8JAY - chains D and B of the 16 polymer chains in the assembly; structure by electron microscopy, 4.20 A resolution (low resolution: residue-level contacts below are approximate; hydrogen-bond / salt-bridge calls are withheld).

# Chain D (and B)
Molecule: TIR domain-containing protein
From: Thermoflavifilum thermophilum
Notes: chain B of this document is another copy of the same molecule, construct and numbering; everything in this record applies to it too
UniProtKB: A0A1I7NFG5 (A0A1I7NFG5_9BACT); residues 1-450 here = UniProt positions 1-450
Amino-acid sequence (450 residues; numbered 1 to 450; the number before each row is that of its first residue):
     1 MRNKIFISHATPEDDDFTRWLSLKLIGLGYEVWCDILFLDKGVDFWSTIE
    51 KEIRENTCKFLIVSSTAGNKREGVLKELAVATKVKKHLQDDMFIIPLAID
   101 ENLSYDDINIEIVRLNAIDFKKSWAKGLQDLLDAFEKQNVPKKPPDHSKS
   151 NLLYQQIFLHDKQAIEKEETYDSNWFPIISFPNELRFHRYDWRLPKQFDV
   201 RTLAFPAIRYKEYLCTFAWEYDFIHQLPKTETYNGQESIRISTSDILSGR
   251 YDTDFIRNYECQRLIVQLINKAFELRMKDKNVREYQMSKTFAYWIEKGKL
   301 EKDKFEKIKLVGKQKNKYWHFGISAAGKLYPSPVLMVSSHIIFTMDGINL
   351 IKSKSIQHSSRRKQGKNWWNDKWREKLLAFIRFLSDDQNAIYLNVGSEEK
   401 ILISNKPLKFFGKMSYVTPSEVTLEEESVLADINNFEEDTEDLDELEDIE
Disordered / not traced: 423-450
What the authors report for this chain:
  - self-association interface (contacts with another copy of this molecule); pairs are residue here / residue on that copy: Asp107-Arg54, Lys86, Asp106
  - mutagenesis - R54A, D106A/D107A: decreased catalytic activity

# Interface between chain D and chain B
Residue-residue contacts (26; chain D residue first):
  Met92(D) - Leu39(B)
  Met92(D) - Lys41(B)
  Met92(D) - Gly42(B)
  Ile95(D) - Lys41(B)
  Pro96(D) - Lys41(B)
  Tyr105(D) - Phe45(B)
  Val113(D) - Phe45(B)
  Arg114(D) - Val43(B)
  Arg114(D) - Asp44(B)
  Arg114(D) - Phe45(B)
  Arg114(D) - Trp46(B)
  Arg114(D) - Ser47(B)
  Leu115(D) - Gly42(B)
  Leu115(D) - Val43(B)
  Leu115(D) - Phe45(B)
  Asn116(D) - Asp40(B)
  Asn116(D) - Lys41(B)
  Asn116(D) - Gly42(B)
  Asn116(D) - Phe45(B)
  Ala117(D) - Lys41(B)
  Ile118(D) - Asp40(B)
  Ile118(D) - Lys41(B)
  Ala134(D) - Asp40(B)
  Lys137(D) - Phe38(B)
  Lys137(D) - Leu39(B)
  Gln138(D) - Leu39(B)
Interface residues without a listed pair, chain D (14 interface residues in all): Asp91

# In short
Chain D and chain B form an interface of 14 and 10 residues respectively. From the paper: R54A and D106A/D107A
of chain D reduce catalytic activity; a self-association interface involving Lys86(D), Asp106(D) and
Asp107(D).
Both chains are TIR domain-containing protein (Thermoflavifilum thermophilum). Entry 8JAY (CrtSPARTA Octamer
bound with guide-target) was determined by electron microscopy, deposited together with 8J84, 8J8H, 8J9G and
8J9P.
